Entry 3UPH (X-ray diffraction, 2.00 A resolution); this record covers chain A.

Chain A:
Molecule: RNA-directed RNA polymerase
From: Hepatitis C virus
Notes: EC 2.7.7.48
UniProtKB: O92972 (POLG_HCVJ4); residues 1-570 here correspond to UniProt positions 2420-2989 (UniProt number = residue number + 2419)
Sequence (576 residues; numbered 1 to 576; the number before each row is that of its first residue):
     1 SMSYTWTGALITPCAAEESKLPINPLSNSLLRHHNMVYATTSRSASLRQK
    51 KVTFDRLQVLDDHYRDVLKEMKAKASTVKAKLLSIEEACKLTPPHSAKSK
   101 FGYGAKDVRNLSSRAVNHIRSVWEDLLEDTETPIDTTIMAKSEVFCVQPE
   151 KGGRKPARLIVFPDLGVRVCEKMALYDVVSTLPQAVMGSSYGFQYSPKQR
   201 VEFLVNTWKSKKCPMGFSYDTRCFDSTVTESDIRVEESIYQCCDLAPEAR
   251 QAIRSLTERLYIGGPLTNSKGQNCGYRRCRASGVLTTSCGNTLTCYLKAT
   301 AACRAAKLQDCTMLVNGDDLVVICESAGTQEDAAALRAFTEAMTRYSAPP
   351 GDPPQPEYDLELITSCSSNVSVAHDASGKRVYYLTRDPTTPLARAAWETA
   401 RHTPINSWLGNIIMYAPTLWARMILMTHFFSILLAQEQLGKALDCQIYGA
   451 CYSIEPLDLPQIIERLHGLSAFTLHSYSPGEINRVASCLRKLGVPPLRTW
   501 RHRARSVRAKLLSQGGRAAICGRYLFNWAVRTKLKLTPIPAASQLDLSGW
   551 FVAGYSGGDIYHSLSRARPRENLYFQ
Disordered / not traced: 149-153, 569-576
Disulfides: Cys303-Cys311
Sequence notes: conflict Gly440 (Glu2859 in O92972), Ile520 (Thr2939 in O92972); expression tag (571-576)
Ligand contacts: 0C1 (6-(2,5-difluorobenzyl)-N-(methylsulfonyl)-8-(2-oxo-1,2-dihydropyridin-3-yl)-3,6-dihydro-2H-furo[2,3-e]indole-7-carboxamide): Phe193, Pro197, Arg200, Asn316, Asp319, Cys366, Ser367, Ser368, Leu384, Gly410, Asn411, Met414, Tyr415, Gln446, Ile447, Tyr448, Gly449, Ser556
Curated features (UniProtKB/Swiss-Prot):
  - binding site (Mg(2+)): Asp220, Asp318, Asp319
  - modified residue (Phosphoserine): Ser29, Ser42

Summary:
Bound to chain A: compound 0C1. UniProt lists 3 Mg2+-binding residues.
Chain A is RNA-directed RNA polymerase (Hepatitis C virus); the structure, Synthesis of novel
4,5-dihydrofurano indoles and their evaluation as HCV NS5B polymerase inhibitors, was determined by X-ray
diffraction (same publication as 3UPI).
